PDB entry 4M4K | X-ray diffraction, 2.20 A resolution | chain A

Chain A:
Protein: Beta-4-galactosyltransferase 7
Source organism: Drosophila melanogaster
Notes: EC 2.4.1.-, 2.4.1.133; fragment: catalytic domain
UniProtKB: Q9VBZ9 (Q9VBZ9_DROME); residues 71-311 here = UniProt positions 71-311
Sequence (287 residues; each row starts with the number of its first residue):
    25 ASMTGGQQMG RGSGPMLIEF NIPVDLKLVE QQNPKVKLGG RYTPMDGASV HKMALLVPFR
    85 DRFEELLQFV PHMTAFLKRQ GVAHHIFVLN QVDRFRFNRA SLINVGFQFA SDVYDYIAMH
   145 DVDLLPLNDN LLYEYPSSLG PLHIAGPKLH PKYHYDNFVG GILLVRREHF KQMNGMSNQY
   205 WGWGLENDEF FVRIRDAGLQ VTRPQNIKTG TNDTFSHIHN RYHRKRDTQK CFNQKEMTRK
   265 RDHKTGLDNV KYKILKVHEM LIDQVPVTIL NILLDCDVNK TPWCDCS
Not modelled in the structure: 25-73
Construct notes: expression tag (25-70); engineered mutation Asn211 (Asp in Q9VBZ9)
Cystine bridges: Cys255-Cys310, Cys300-Cys308
Bound ions: Mn2+: Asp147, His241, His243 (together with galactose-uridine-5'-diphosphate)
Ligand contacts: galactose-uridine-5'-diphosphate (GDU): Pro82, Phe83, Arg84, Arg86, Phe121, Arg123, Asp145, Val146, Asp147, Tyr177, Phe182, Gly184, Gly185, Trp207, Gly208, Glu210, Asn211, His241, His243, Arg250
From the paper describing this entry:
  - binding site for beta-D-xylopyranose: Asn211
  - mutagenesis - Y177A, Y177G: decreased catalytic activity
  - mutagenesis - D211N: abolished catalytic activity

In short:
Bound to chain A: galactose-uridine-5'-diphosphate. Asp147, His241 and His243 coordinate Mn2+. The paper
reports a binding site for beta-D-xylopyranose at Asn211; Y177A and Y177G reduce catalytic activity.
Chain A is Beta-4-galactosyltransferase 7 (Drosophila melanogaster); the structure, Crystal structure of the
Drosphila beta,14galactosyltransferase 7 mutant D211N complex with manganese, UDP-Gal and xylobiose, was
determined by X-ray diffraction, deposited together with 4IRP, 4IRQ, 4LW3 and 4LW6.
